PDB entry 8VMT | X-ray diffraction, 1.48 A resolution | chains A and B of the 4 polymer chains in the assembly

# Chain A
Name: Intron-encoded endonuclease I-PpoI
Organism: Physarum polycephalum
Notes: EC 3.1.-.-
Reference sequence: Q94702 (PPO1_PHYPO); residue numbers follow UniProt; this construct covers 2-163
Amino-acid sequence (162 residues; each row starts with the number of its first residue):
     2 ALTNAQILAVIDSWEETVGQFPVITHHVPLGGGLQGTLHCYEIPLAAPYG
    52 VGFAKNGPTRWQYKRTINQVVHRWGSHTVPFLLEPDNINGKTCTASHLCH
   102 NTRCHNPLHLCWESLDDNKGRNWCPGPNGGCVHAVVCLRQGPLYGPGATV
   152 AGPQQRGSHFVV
Ion coordination: Zn2+ site 1: Cys41, Cys100, Cys105, His110; Mg2+: Asn119 (shared with 2 residues of chain D); Na+: Asn119 (shared with 2 residues of chain D); Zn2+ site 2: Cys125, Cys132, His134, Cys138
Reported in the primary citation:
  - conformationally variable residues: His98
  - catalytic residues: His78, His98
  - mutagenesis - H78A/H98A, H98A: decreased catalytic activity
  - mutagenesis - H78A: unchanged catalytic activity
  - mutagenesis - H98A: abolished binding to metal ion

# Chain B
Name: Intron-encoded endonuclease I-PpoI
Organism: Physarum polycephalum
Notes: EC 3.1.-.-
Reference sequence: Q94702 (PPO1_PHYPO); residues 202-363 here correspond to UniProt positions 2-163 (UniProt number = residue number - 200)
Amino-acid sequence (162 residues; numbered 202 to 363; the number before each row is that of its first residue):
   202 ALTNAQILAVIDSWEETVGQFPVITHHVPLGGGLQGTLHCYEIPLAAPYG
   252 VGFAKNGPTRWQYKRTINQVVHRWGSHTVPFLLEPDNINGKTCTASHLCH
   302 NTRCHNPLHLCWESLDDNKGRNWCPGPNGGCVHAVVCLRQGPLYGPGATV
   352 AGPQQRGSHFVV
Ion coordination: Zn2+ site 1: Cys241, Cys300, Cys305, His310; Mg2+: Asn319 (shared with 2 residues of chain C); Na+: Asn319 (shared with 2 residues of chain C); Zn2+ site 2: Cys325, Cys332, His334, Cys338

# Chain A / chain B interface
Residue-residue contacts (122; chain A residue first):
  Leu9(A) - Arg357(B)
  Ile12(A) - Arg357(B)
  Asp13(A) - Arg357(B)  salt bridge
  Glu16(A) - Gln356(B)
  Glu16(A) - Arg357(B)  hydrogen bond (side chain-backbone)
  Glu16(A) - Gly358(B)  hydrogen bond (side chain-backbone)
  Glu16(A) - Phe361(B)
  Val19(A) - Phe361(B)  hydrophobic
  Gly20(A) - Phe361(B)
  Leu39(A) - Val363(B)
  His40(A) - Val362(B)
  His40(A) - Val363(B)  hydrogen bond (side chain-backbone)
  Tyr42(A) - His360(B)  hydrogen bond (side chain-backbone)
  Tyr42(A) - Phe361(B)
  Tyr42(A) - Val362(B)
  Phe82(A) - Ala352(B)  hydrophobic
  Phe82(A) - Gly353(B)
  Glu85(A) - Ala352(B)
  Glu85(A) - Gln355(B)
  Pro86(A) - Val351(B)
  Ile89(A) - Ala349(B)
  Ile89(A) - Val351(B)  hydrophobic
  Asn90(A) - Ala349(B)
  Cys94(A) - Val351(B)  hydrophobic
  Leu99(A) - Pro354(B)  hydrophobic
  Asn107(A) - Phe361(B)
  Asn107(A) - Val362(B)  hydrogen bond (side chain-backbone)
  Pro108(A) - Pro354(B)
  Pro108(A) - Gln355(B)  hydrogen bond (backbone-backbone)
  Pro108(A) - Phe361(B)
  Leu109(A) - Pro354(B)
  Leu109(A) - Gln355(B)
  Leu109(A) - Gln356(B)
  Leu109(A) - Phe361(B)
  Leu109(A) - Val362(B)
  Leu109(A) - Val363(B)
  His110(A) - Val363(B)  hydrogen bond (side chain-backbone)
  Leu111(A) - Gly353(B)
  Leu111(A) - Pro354(B)
  Cys112(A) - Thr350(B)
  Cys112(A) - Ala352(B)
  Trp113(A) - Thr350(B)
  Trp113(A) - Val351(B)  hydrogen bond (backbone-backbone)
  Trp113(A) - Ala352(B)  hydrogen bond (backbone-backbone)
  Glu114(A) - Thr350(B)  hydrogen bond
  Asp117(A) - Trp324(B)  hydrogen bond (backbone-side chain)
  Asp117(A) - Leu344(B)
  Asp118(A) - Gly348(B)
  Asp118(A) - Ala349(B)  hydrogen bond (side chain-backbone)
  Lys120(A) - Trp324(B)
  Gly121(A) - Trp324(B)
  Arg122(A) - Thr350(B)  hydrogen bond
  Trp124(A) - Asp317(B)  hydrogen bond (side chain-backbone)
  Trp124(A) - Lys320(B)
  Trp124(A) - Gly321(B)
  Trp124(A) - Trp324(B)  hydrophobic
  Val133(A) - Tyr345(B)
  Val133(A) - Gly346(B)
  Val133(A) - Pro347(B)
  His134(A) - Pro347(B)
  Ala135(A) - Pro347(B)  hydrogen bond (backbone-backbone)
  Val136(A) - Thr350(B)
  Val136(A) - Pro354(B)
  Leu144(A) - Asp317(B)
  Tyr145(A) - Val333(B)
  Gly146(A) - Val333(B)
  Pro147(A) - Val333(B)
  Pro147(A) - His334(B)
  Pro147(A) - Ala335(B)  hydrogen bond (backbone-backbone)
  Gly148(A) - Asp318(B)
  Ala149(A) - Ile289(B)
  Ala149(A) - Asp318(B)  hydrogen bond (backbone-side chain)
  Thr150(A) - Cys312(B)
  Thr150(A) - Trp313(B)
  Thr150(A) - Glu314(B)  hydrogen bond
  Thr150(A) - Asp318(B)
  Thr150(A) - Arg322(B)  hydrogen bond
  Thr150(A) - Val336(B)
  Val151(A) - Glu285(B)
  Val151(A) - Pro286(B)  hydrophobic
  Val151(A) - Ile289(B)  hydrophobic
  Val151(A) - Cys294(B)  hydrophobic
  Val151(A) - Trp313(B)  hydrogen bond (backbone-backbone)
  Ala152(A) - Phe282(B)  hydrophobic
  Ala152(A) - Glu285(B)
  Ala152(A) - Cys312(B)
  Ala152(A) - Trp313(B)  hydrogen bond (backbone-backbone)
  Gly153(A) - Phe282(B)
  Gly153(A) - Leu311(B)
  Gly153(A) - Val336(B)
  Pro154(A) - Leu299(B)  hydrophobic
  Pro154(A) - Pro308(B)
  Pro154(A) - Leu309(B)
  Pro154(A) - Leu311(B)
  Pro154(A) - Val336(B)
  Gln155(A) - Pro308(B)  hydrogen bond (backbone-backbone)
  Gln155(A) - Leu309(B)
  Gln156(A) - Glu216(B)
  Gln156(A) - Leu309(B)
  Arg157(A) - Leu209(B)
  Arg157(A) - Ile212(B)
  Arg157(A) - Asp213(B)  salt bridge
  Arg157(A) - Glu216(B)  hydrogen bond (backbone-side chain)
  Gly158(A) - Glu216(B)  hydrogen bond (backbone-side chain)
  His160(A) - Glu216(B)
  His160(A) - Glu217(B)
  His160(A) - Tyr242(B)  hydrogen bond (backbone-side chain)
  Phe161(A) - Glu216(B)
  Phe161(A) - Val219(B)  hydrophobic
  Phe161(A) - Gly220(B)
  Phe161(A) - Tyr242(B)
  Phe161(A) - Asn307(B)
  Phe161(A) - Pro308(B)
  Phe161(A) - Leu309(B)
  Val162(A) - His240(B)
  Val162(A) - Tyr242(B)  hydrogen bond (backbone-side chain)
  Val162(A) - Asn307(B)  hydrogen bond (backbone-side chain)
  Val162(A) - Leu309(B)
  Val163(A) - Leu239(B)
  Val163(A) - His240(B)  hydrogen bond (backbone-side chain)
  Val163(A) - Leu309(B)
  Val163(A) - His310(B)  hydrogen bond (backbone-side chain)
Interface residues without a listed pair, chain A (56 interface residues in all): Glu17, Asn88, Leu139
Interface residues without a listed pair, chain B (56 interface residues in all): Pro281, Asn290, Leu339

# Overview
Chain A and chain B each contribute 56 residues to their interface, with 29 hydrogen bonds and 2 salt bridges.
Among the polar pairs are Asp13(A)-Arg357(B), Arg157(A)-Asp213(B) and Glu16(A)-Arg357(B). Cys41(A), Cys100(A),
Cys105(A) and His110(A) form the Zn2+ site 1. The paper reports catalytic residues His78(A) and His98(A);
H78A/H98A and H98A of chain A reduce catalytic activity.
Chain A and chain B are both Intron-encoded endonuclease I-PpoI (Physarum polycephalum); the structure, Homing
endonuclease I-PpoI-DNA complex:reaction at pH7.0 (K+ MES) with 500 uM Mg2+ for 160s, was determined by X-ray
diffraction together with 8VMO, 8VMP, 8VMQ, 8VMR, 8VMS, 8VMU and 35 further entries from the same study.
